Entry 4IHG (X-ray diffraction, 2.89 A resolution); this record covers chains A and C of the 6 polymer chains in the assembly.

[Chain A]
Molecule: UDP-3-O-(3-hydroxymyristoyl)glucosamine N-acyltransferase
Organism: Escherichia coli
Notes: EC 2.3.1.191
Reference sequence: P21645 (LPXD_ECOLI); numbering as in UniProt (aligned over 3-341)
Chain sequence (348 residues; each row starts with the number of its first residue; note: 1 number in that range is skipped by the numbering (no residue carries it; nothing is unmodelled there); numbers below 1 keep their minus sign (Met-7 is residue -7)):
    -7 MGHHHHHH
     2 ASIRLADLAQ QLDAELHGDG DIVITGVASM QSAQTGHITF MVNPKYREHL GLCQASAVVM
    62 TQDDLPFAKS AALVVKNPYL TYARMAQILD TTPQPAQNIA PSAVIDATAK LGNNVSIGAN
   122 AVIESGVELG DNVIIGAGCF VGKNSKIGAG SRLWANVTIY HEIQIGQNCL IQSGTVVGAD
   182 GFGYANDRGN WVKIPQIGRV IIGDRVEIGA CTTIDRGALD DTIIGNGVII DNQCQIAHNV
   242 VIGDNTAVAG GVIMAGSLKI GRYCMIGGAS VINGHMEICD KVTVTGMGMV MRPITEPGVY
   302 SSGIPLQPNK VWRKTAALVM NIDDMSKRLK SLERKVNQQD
Unresolved in the structure: -7 to -1, 335-341
Construct notes: expression tag (-7 to 0, 2)
Small-molecule neighbours:
  - 3-hydroxy-tetradecanoic acid (FTT), molecule 1: Phe183, Asp216, Gln236, Ala238, His239, Ile254, Met255, Ala256, Gly257, Val272, Ile273, Asn274, Met290, Val291, Met292
  - 3-hydroxy-tetradecanoic acid (FTT), molecule 2: Asp232, Ala250, Gly251, Gly269, Gly287
  - 4'-phosphopantetheine (PNS), molecule 1: Phe183, Asn274, Met292
  - 4'-phosphopantetheine (PNS), molecule 2: Ala250, Gly268, Gly269, Thr286, Gly287
  - 4'-phosphopantetheine (PNS), molecule 3: Asn310, Trp313, Arg314
What the authors report for this chain:
  - catalytic residues: His239 (citing earlier work)
  - mutagenesis - M290C: abolished catalytic activity on UDP-acyl-GlcN
  - mutagenesis - M290C: unchanged catalytic activity on DTT
  - mutagenesis - R293A (23-fold): decreased binding to acyl-ACP (citing earlier work)

[Chain C]
Molecule: UDP-3-O-(3-hydroxymyristoyl)glucosamine N-acyltransferase
Organism: Escherichia coli
Notes: EC 2.3.1.191
Reference sequence: P21645 (LPXD_ECOLI); residues 3-341 here = UniProt positions 3-341
Chain sequence (348 residues; each row starts with the number of its first residue; numbers below 1 keep their minus sign (Met-6 is residue -6)):
    -6 MGHHHHHHAS IRLADLAQQL DAELHGDGDI VITGVASMQS AQTGHITFMV NPKYREHLGL
    54 CQASAVVMTQ DDLPFAKSAA LVVKNPYLTY ARMAQILDTT PQPAQNIAPS AVIDATAKLG
   114 NNVSIGANAV IESGVELGDN VIIGAGCFVG KNSKIGAGSR LWANVTIYHE IQIGQNCLIQ
   174 SGTVVGADGF GYANDRGNWV KIPQIGRVII GDRVEIGACT TIDRGALDDT IIGNGVIIDN
   234 QCQIAHNVVI GDNTAVAGGV IMAGSLKIGR YCMIGGASVI NGHMEICDKV TVTGMGMVMR
   294 PITEPGVYSS GIPLQPNKVW RKTAALVMNI DDMSKRLKSL ERKVNQQD
Unresolved in the structure: -6 to 2, 335-341
Construct notes: expression tag (-6 to 2)
Small-molecule neighbours:
  - 3-hydroxy-tetradecanoic acid (FTT), molecule 1: Phe183, Gly184, Tyr185, Trp192
  - 3-hydroxy-tetradecanoic acid (FTT), molecule 2: Phe183, Asp216, Gln236, Ala238, His239, Ile254, Met255, Ala256, Gly257, Val272, Ile273, Asn274, Met290, Val291, Met292
  - 3-hydroxy-tetradecanoic acid (FTT), molecule 3: Asp232, Ala250, Gly251, Gly269, Gly287
  - 4'-phosphopantetheine (PNS), molecule 1: Phe183, Asn274, Met292
  - 4'-phosphopantetheine (PNS), molecule 2: Ala250, Gly268, Gly269, Thr286, Gly287
  - 4'-phosphopantetheine (PNS), molecule 3: Asn310, Trp313, Arg314
What the authors report for this chain:
  - catalytic residues: His239 (citing earlier work)
  - mutagenesis - M290C: abolished catalytic activity on UDP-acyl-GlcN
  - mutagenesis - M290C: unchanged catalytic activity on DTT
  - mutagenesis - R293A (23-fold): decreased binding to acyl-ACP (citing earlier work)

[Interface between chain A and chain C]
Residue-residue contacts (127; chain A residue first):
  Ser103(A) - Asn121(C)
  Val105(A) - Ser103(C)
  Val105(A) - Ala120(C)  hydrophobic
  Val105(A) - Asn121(C)
  Asn121(A) - Asn121(C)  hydrogen bond (backbone-side chain)
  Val123(A) - Ala120(C)  hydrophobic
  Gly139(A) - Asn157(C)
  Phe141(A) - Ala138(C)  hydrophobic
  Phe141(A) - Ala156(C)  hydrophobic
  Phe141(A) - Asn157(C)
  Lys144(A) - Pro94(C)
  Thr159(A) - Asn157(C)  hydrogen bond
  Thr159(A) - Ser174(C)
  Tyr161(A) - Trp155(C)
  Tyr161(A) - Gln173(C)  hydrogen bond
  Tyr161(A) - Ser174(C)  hydrogen bond (side chain-backbone)
  His162(A) - Thr93(C)
  His162(A) - Pro94(C)
  Gly175(A) - Cys212(C)  hydrogen bond (backbone-side chain)
  Val177(A) - Ser174(C)
  Ala180(A) - Gln173(C)
  Asp181(A) - Leu171(C)
  Asp181(A) - Gln173(C)  hydrogen bond
  Phe183(A) - Ile230(C)
  Phe183(A) - Ile231(C)
  Phe183(A) - Asp232(C)
  Phe183(A) - Val249(C)
  Tyr185(A) - Tyr80(C)
  Tyr185(A) - Glu208(C)  hydrogen bond
  Tyr185(A) - Ile230(C)  hydrophobic
  Ala186(A) - Tyr80(C)
  Ala186(A) - Leu81(C)  hydrophobic
  Ala186(A) - Ala84(C)  hydrophobic
  Asp188(A) - Leu81(C)
  Asp188(A) - Arg85(C)  salt bridge
  Gly190(A) - Asn246(C)
  Gly190(A) - Tyr264(C)
  Asn191(A) - Asn246(C)
  Trp192(A) - Gly228(C)
  Trp192(A) - Ile230(C)  hydrophobic
  Trp192(A) - Asn246(C)  hydrogen bond (side chain-backbone)
  Trp192(A) - Ala248(C)
  Trp192(A) - Met266(C)  hydrophobic
  Val193(A) - Leu81(C)  hydrophobic
  Val193(A) - Ala84(C)  hydrophobic
  Val193(A) - Arg85(C)
  Val193(A) - Gln88(C)
  Lys194(A) - Ala84(C)
  Lys194(A) - Gln88(C)  hydrogen bond (backbone-side chain)
  Lys194(A) - Leu171(C)
  Lys194(A) - Glu208(C)  salt bridge
  Ile195(A) - Tyr80(C)  hydrophobic
  Ile195(A) - Tyr83(C)
  Ile195(A) - Ala84(C)  hydrophobic
  Pro196(A) - Ala84(C)
  Pro196(A) - Ala87(C)
  Pro196(A) - Gln88(C)
  Pro196(A) - Asp91(C)
  Gln197(A) - Thr93(C)
  Ile198(A) - Val28(C)
  Ile198(A) - Asp91(C)
  Ile198(A) - Thr92(C)
  Cys212(A) - Gln234(C)  hydrogen bond (backbone-side chain)
  Thr213(A) - Gln234(C)
  Thr214(A) - Ala211(C)
  Thr214(A) - Cys212(C)
  Thr214(A) - Asn233(C)  hydrogen bond
  Thr214(A) - Gln234(C)
  Asp216(A) - Asn233(C)  hydrogen bond
  Ala219(A) - Tyr83(C)
  Leu220(A) - Val28(C)  hydrophobic
  Leu220(A) - Ala29(C)
  Leu220(A) - Ser30(C)
  Leu220(A) - Tyr83(C)
  Asp221(A) - Ser30(C)  hydrogen bond
  Asp221(A) - Ser33(C)  hydrogen bond
  Gln234(A) - Gln234(C)
  Cys235(A) - Gln234(C)  hydrogen bond (backbone-side chain)
  Gln236(A) - Asn233(C)  hydrogen bond
  Gln236(A) - Gln234(C)
  Ile254(A) - Gly251(C)
  Ile254(A) - Gly252(C)
  Val272(A) - Ala270(C)  hydrophobic
  Val272(A) - Met288(C)  hydrophobic
  Met288(A) - Met288(C)
  Met290(A) - Met288(C)  hydrophobic
  Met290(A) - Ser303(C)
  Met290(A) - Gly304(C)
  Met290(A) - Ile305(C)
  Met290(A) - Pro306(C)
  Met290(A) - Leu307(C)  hydrogen bond (backbone-backbone)
  Val291(A) - Leu307(C)  hydrophobic
  Met292(A) - Pro306(C)  hydrophobic
  Val300(A) - Pro309(C)
  Val300(A) - Asn310(C)  hydrogen bond (backbone-backbone)
  Tyr301(A) - Leu307(C)
  Tyr301(A) - Gln308(C)
  Tyr301(A) - Pro309(C)  hydrophobic
  Tyr301(A) - Asn310(C)
  Ser302(A) - Leu307(C)
  Ser302(A) - Gln308(C)  hydrogen bond (backbone-backbone)
  Ser302(A) - Asn310(C)  hydrogen bond
  Ser302(A) - Trp313(C)
  Ser303(A) - Ile305(C)
  Ser303(A) - Pro306(C)
  Ser303(A) - Leu307(C)
  Ser303(A) - Trp313(C)
  Gly304(A) - Trp313(C)  hydrogen bond (backbone-side chain)
  Ile305(A) - Val320(C)  hydrophobic
  Ile305(A) - Met321(C)  hydrophobic
  Pro306(A) - Met321(C)
  Leu307(A) - Met321(C)
  Gln308(A) - Met321(C)  hydrogen bond (side chain-backbone)
  Lys315(A) - Asp324(C)  salt bridge
  Thr316(A) - Val320(C)
  Thr316(A) - Ile323(C)
  Leu319(A) - Ile323(C)  hydrophobic
  Leu319(A) - Asp324(C)
  Leu319(A) - Ser327(C)
  Val320(A) - Val320(C)  hydrophobic
  Val320(A) - Ile323(C)  hydrophobic
  Met326(A) - Ile323(C)  hydrophobic
  Met326(A) - Ser327(C)
  Arg329(A) - Lys331(C)
  Arg329(A) - Glu334(C)  salt bridge
  Leu330(A) - Leu330(C)  hydrophobic
  Leu333(A) - Leu333(C)  hydrophobic
Interface residues without a listed pair, chain A (69 interface residues in all): Ala122, Val158, Asn187, Ala270, Val285, Thr286, Gly289, Ile295, Trp313
Interface residues without a listed pair, chain C (69 interface residues in all): Gln32, Phe41, Asn78, Gly175, Thr247, Ala250, Met292, Ala317

[In short]
Chain A and chain C each contribute 69 residues to their interface; the contacts include 22 hydrogen bonds and
4 salt bridges. Polar pairs include Asp188(A)-Arg85(C), Lys194(A)-Glu208(C) and Lys315(A)-Asp324(C). The paper
reports catalytic residues His239(A) and His239(C); M290C of chain A abolishes catalytic activity on
UDP-acyl-GlcN; 4 substitutions were tested in all.
Both chains are UDP-3-O-(3-hydroxymyristoyl)glucosamine N-acyltransferase (Escherichia coli). Entry 4IHG
(Chasing Acyl Carrier Protein Through a Catalytic Cycle of Lipid A Production) was determined by X-ray
diffraction together with 4IHF and 4IHH from the same study.
